5CZ4 - chains Q and R of the 28 polymer chains in the assembly; structure by X-ray diffraction, 2.30 A resolution.

# Chain Q
Name: Proteasome subunit alpha type-4
Organism: Saccharomyces cerevisiae (strain ATCC 204508 / S288c)
Notes: EC 3.4.25.1
UniProt: P40303 (PSA4_YEAST); residues -1 to 252 here correspond to UniProt positions 1-254 (UniProt number = residue number + 2)
Chain sequence (254 residues; row label = number of the first residue in the row; numbers below 1 keep their minus sign (Met-1 is residue -1)):
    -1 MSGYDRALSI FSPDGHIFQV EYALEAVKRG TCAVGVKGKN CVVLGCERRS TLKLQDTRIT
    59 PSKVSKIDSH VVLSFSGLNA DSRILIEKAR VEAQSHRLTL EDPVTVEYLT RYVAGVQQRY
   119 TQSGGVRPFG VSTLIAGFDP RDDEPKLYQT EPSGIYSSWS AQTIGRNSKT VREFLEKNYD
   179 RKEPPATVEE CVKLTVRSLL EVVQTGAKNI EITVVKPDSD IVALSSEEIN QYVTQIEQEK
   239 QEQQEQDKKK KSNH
Disordered / not traced: -1 to 0, 241-252
Swiss-Prot annotation at these positions:
  - modified residue: Thr58 (Phosphothreonine)

# Chain R
Name: Proteasome subunit alpha type-5
Organism: Saccharomyces cerevisiae (strain ATCC 204508 / S288c)
Notes: EC 3.4.25.1
UniProt: P32379 (PSA5_YEAST); residues -7 to 252 here correspond to UniProt positions 1-260 (UniProt number = residue number + 8)
Chain sequence (260 residues; row label = number of the first residue in the row; numbers below 1 keep their minus sign (Met-7 is residue -7)):
    -7 MFLTRSEYDR GVSTFSPEGR LFQVEYSLEA IKLGSTAIGI ATKEGVVLGV EKRATSPLLE
    53 SDSIEKIVEI DRHIGCAMSG LTADARSMIE HARTAAVTHN LYYDEDINVE SLTQSVCDLA
   113 LRFGEGASGE ERLMSRPFGV ALLIAGHDAD DGYQLFHAEP SGTFYRYNAK AIGSGSEGAQ
   173 AELLNEWHSS LTLKEAELLV LKILKQVMEE KLDENNAQLS CITKQDGFKI YDNEKTAELI
   233 KELKEKEAAE SPEEADVEMS
Disordered / not traced: -7 to 0, 118-124, 243-252

# Chain Q / chain R interface
Contacting residue pairs (64; chain Q residue first):
  Asp3(Q) with Glu117(R)
  Arg4(Q) with Glu117(R)
  Ala5(Q) with Val4(R), hydrophobic; Glu117(R), hydrogen bond (backbone-side chain); Ser127(R)
  Ser7(Q) with Ser127(R); Arg128(R)
  Ile8(Q) with Gln15(R)
  Phe9(Q) with Gln15(R); Tyr18(R), hydrophobic; Ser19(R); Ala22(R), hydrophobic; Leu73(R), hydrophobic; Arg128(R); Pro129(R); Gly131(R)
  Ser10(Q) with Tyr18(R)
  Pro11(Q) with Tyr18(R), hydrophobic; Glu21(R)
  Asp12(Q) with Glu21(R)
  Gly13(Q) with Tyr18(R); Glu21(R); Ala22(R)
  His14(Q) with Leu25(R)
  Ile15(Q) with Leu73(R), hydrophobic; Arg128(R)
  Lys35(Q) with Glu52(R), salt bridge
  Gln116(Q) with Ala75(R); Asp76(R); Arg128(R)
  Thr119(Q) with Arg128(R), hydrogen bond (backbone-side chain)
  Gln120(Q) with Met126(R); Ser127(R), hydrogen bond (backbone-backbone); Arg128(R); Pro129(R); Phe130(R)
  Ser121(Q) with Ser127(R)
  Gly122(Q) with Ser127(R)
  Ser151(Q) with Ala75(R)
  Gly152(Q) with Ala75(R)
  Ile153(Q) with Thr74(R); Ala75(R)
  Ser155(Q) with Leu51(R); Ser55(R)
  Ser156(Q) with Leu51(R); Glu52(R), hydrogen bond; Ser55(R), hydrogen bond (backbone-side chain)
  Trp157(Q) with Thr47(R); Ser48(R); Leu50(R); Leu51(R); Glu52(R)
  Ser158(Q) with Leu50(R), hydrogen bond (backbone-backbone); Glu52(R), hydrogen bond
  Ala159(Q) with Leu50(R)
  Leu173(Q) with Leu50(R), hydrophobic
  Glu174(Q) with Ser48(R), hydrogen bond; Pro49(R); Leu50(R)
  Tyr177(Q) with Leu50(R), hydrophobic
  Arg179(Q) with Pro49(R), hydrogen bond (side chain-backbone); Leu50(R); Leu51(R), hydrogen bond (side chain-backbone); Glu52(R)
Interface residues without a listed pair, chain Q (32 interface residues in all): Tyr154, Arg170
Interface residues without a listed pair, chain R (28 interface residues in all): Asp1, Ser53, Glu57

# Overview
32 residues of chain Q face 28 of chain R across their interface, with 10 hydrogen bonds and 1 salt bridge.
Polar pairs include Lys35(Q)-Glu52(R), Ala5(Q)-Glu117(R) and Thr119(Q)-Arg128(R).
Here chain Q is Proteasome subunit alpha type-4 and chain R is Proteasome subunit alpha type-5, both from
Saccharomyces cerevisiae (strain ATCC 204508 / S288c). Entry 5CZ4 (Yeast 20S proteasome at 2.3 A resolution)
was determined by X-ray diffraction (same publication as 5CZ5, 5CZ6, 5CZ7, 5CZ8, 5CZ9, 5CZA and 16 further
entries).
